Entry 6FVM (X-ray diffraction, 1.63 A resolution); this record covers chains A and B of the 4 polymer chains in the assembly.

Chain A (and B):
Molecule: Beta sliding clamp
Organism: Escherichia coli O157:H7
Notes: chain B of this document is another copy of the same molecule, construct and numbering; everything in this record applies to it too
UniProt: P0A990 (DPO3B_ECO57); residue numbers follow UniProt; this construct covers 1-366
Chain sequence (368 residues; each row starts with the number of its first residue; numbers below 1 keep their minus sign (Ser-1 is residue -1)):
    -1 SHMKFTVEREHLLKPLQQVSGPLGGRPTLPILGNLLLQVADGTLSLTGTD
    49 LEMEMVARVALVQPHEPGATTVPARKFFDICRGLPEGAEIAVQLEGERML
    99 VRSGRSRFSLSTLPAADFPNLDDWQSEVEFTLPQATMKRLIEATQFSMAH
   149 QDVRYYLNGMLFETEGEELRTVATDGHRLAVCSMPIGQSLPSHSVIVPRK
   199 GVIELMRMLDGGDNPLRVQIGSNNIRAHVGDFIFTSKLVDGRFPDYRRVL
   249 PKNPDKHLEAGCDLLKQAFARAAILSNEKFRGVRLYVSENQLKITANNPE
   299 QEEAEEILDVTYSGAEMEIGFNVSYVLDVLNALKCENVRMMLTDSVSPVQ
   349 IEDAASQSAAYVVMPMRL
Construct notes: expression tag (-1 to 0); engineered mutation Pro346 (Ser in P0A990)

Interface between chain A and chain B:
Contacting residue pairs (68):
  Pro71(A) with Glu300(B)
  Lys74(A) with Ile272(B); Leu273(B); Asn296(B); Glu298(B), salt bridge; Glu300(B), salt bridge
  Asp77(A) with Ile272(B)
  Ile78(A) with Ile272(B)
  Gly81(A) with Arg269(B), hydrogen bond (backbone-side chain)
  Leu82(A) with Arg269(B)
  Pro83(A) with Arg269(B)
  Arg96(A) with Glu298(B), hydrogen bond (side chain-backbone); Gln299(B)
  Arg103(A) with Glu303(B); Glu304(B); Ile305(B), hydrogen bond (backbone-backbone); Leu306(B); Asp307(B), salt bridge
  Ser104(A) with Arg269(B); Glu303(B); Glu304(B), hydrogen bond
  Arg105(A) with Glu301(B); Ala302(B); Glu303(B), hydrogen bond (backbone-backbone)
  Phe106(A) with Arg269(B); Glu301(B); Ala302(B), hydrophobic; Glu304(B)
  Ser107(A) with Leu273(B); Glu300(B); Glu301(B), hydrogen bond (backbone-backbone)
  Leu108(A) with Leu273(B), hydrophobic; Glu300(B)
  Ser109(A) with Glu298(B); Glu300(B), hydrogen bond
  Arg269(A) with Gly81(B), hydrogen bond (side chain-backbone); Leu82(B); Pro83(B); Ser104(B), hydrogen bond; Phe106(B)
  Ile272(A) with Lys74(B); Asp77(B); Ile78(B)
  Leu273(A) with Lys74(B); Ser107(B); Leu108(B), hydrophobic
  Gln289(A) with Arg103(B)
  Asn296(A) with Lys74(B)
  Glu298(A) with Lys74(B), salt bridge
  Glu300(A) with Pro71(B); Lys74(B), salt bridge; Ser107(B); Leu108(B); Ser109(B), hydrogen bond (side chain-backbone)
  Glu301(A) with Arg105(B); Phe106(B); Ser107(B), hydrogen bond (backbone-backbone)
  Ala302(A) with Arg105(B); Phe106(B), hydrophobic
  Glu303(A) with Arg103(B); Ser104(B); Arg105(B), hydrogen bond (backbone-backbone)
  Glu304(A) with Arg103(B); Ser104(B), hydrogen bond; Phe106(B)
  Ile305(A) with Arg103(B), hydrogen bond (backbone-backbone)
  Leu306(A) with Arg103(B)
  Asp307(A) with Arg103(B), salt bridge
Interface residues without a listed pair, chain B (30 interface residues in all): Gln265, Gln289

Overview:
The interface between chain A and chain B involves 29 residues on one side and 30 on the other; the contacts
include 14 hydrogen bonds and 6 salt bridges. Polar pairs include Lys74(A)-Glu298(B), Lys74(A)-Glu300(B) and
Arg103(A)-Asp307(B).
Chain A and chain B are both Beta sliding clamp (Escherichia coli O157:H7); the structure, Mutant DNA
polymerase sliding clamp from Escherichia coli with bound P7 peptide, was determined by X-ray diffraction
together with 6FVL, 6FVN and 6FVO from the same study.
